9CIA - chains n and g of the 12 polymer chains in the assembly; structure by electron microscopy, 3.39 A resolution.

# Chain n
Name: T cell receptor gamma constant 1
Organism: Homo sapiens
Reference sequence: P0CF51 (TRGC1_HUMAN); residues 241-276 here correspond to UniProt positions 128-163 (UniProt number = residue number - 113)
Sequence (36 residues; numbered 241 to 276; the number before each row is that of its first residue):
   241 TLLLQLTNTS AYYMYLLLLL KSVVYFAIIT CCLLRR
Curated features (UniProtKB/Swiss-Prot):
  - glycosylation: N248 (N-linked (GlcNAc...) asparagine)
Reported in the primary citation:
  - binding site for cholesterol: Y265

# Chain g
Name: T-cell surface glycoprotein CD3 gamma chain
Organism: Homo sapiens
Reference sequence: P09693 (CD3G_HUMAN); numbering as in UniProt (aligned over 25-138)
Sequence (114 residues; row label = number of the first residue in the row):
    25 IKGNHLVKVY DYQEDGSVLL TCDAEAKNIT WFKDGKMIGF LTEDKKKWNL GSNAKDPRGM
    85 YQCKGSQNKS KPLQVYYRMC QNCIELNAAT ISGFLFAEIV SIFVLAVGVY FIAG
Unresolved in the structure: 35-38
Disulfides: C46-C87, C104-C107
Curated features (UniProtKB/Swiss-Prot):
  - glycosylation (N-linked (GlcNAc...) asparagine): N52, N92
Reported in the primary citation:
  - binding site for cholesterol: F135
  - conformationally variable residues (loop rearrangement): D39

# Chain n / chain g interface
Contacting residue pairs (18; chain n residue first):
  Q245(n) - Q105(g)  hydrogen bond (side chain-backbone)
  L246(n) - C107(g)
  L246(n) - E109(g)
  T249(n) - N106(g)
  T249(n) - C107(g)
  T249(n) - I108(g)
  S250(n) - I108(g)
  S250(n) - T114(g)
  L257(n) - F118(g)  hydrophobic
  L258(n) - S125(g)
  K261(n) - E122(g)  salt bridge
  K261(n) - S125(g)
  K261(n) - L129(g)
  Y265(n) - L129(g)  hydrophobic
  Y265(n) - G132(g)
  Y265(n) - V133(g)  hydrophobic
  I269(n) - I136(g)  hydrophobic
  C272(n) - I136(g)  hydrophobic
Also at the interface, not in a pair above, chain n (13 interface residues in all): Y253, M254, I268
Also at the interface, not in a pair above, chain g (16 interface residues in all): G117, A121, I126
From the paper, about this interface:
  - specific contacts: K261(n)-E122(g) (salt bridge)

# Overview
Chain n and chain g form an interface of 13 and 16 residues respectively, with 1 hydrogen bond and 1 salt
bridge. Polar pairs include K261(n)-E122(g) and Q245(n)-Q105(g). The authors report a salt bridge between
K261(n) and E122(g). The paper reports a binding site for cholesterol at Y265(n) and F135(g); conformational
variability at D39(g).
Chain n is T cell receptor gamma constant 1 and chain g is T-cell surface glycoprotein CD3 gamma chain, both
from Homo sapiens; the structure, T cell receptor complex, was determined by electron microscopy together with
9CI8 from the same study.
